Entry 8WCP (electron microscopy, 3.28 A resolution); this record covers chains A and B of the 9 polymer chains in the assembly.

== Chain A (and B) ==
Molecule: P301L Tau amyloid fibril from rTg4510 mice
Organism: Mus musculus
Notes: chain B of this document is another copy of the same molecule, construct and numbering; everything in this record applies to it too
Chain sequence (383 residues; each row starts with the number of its first residue):
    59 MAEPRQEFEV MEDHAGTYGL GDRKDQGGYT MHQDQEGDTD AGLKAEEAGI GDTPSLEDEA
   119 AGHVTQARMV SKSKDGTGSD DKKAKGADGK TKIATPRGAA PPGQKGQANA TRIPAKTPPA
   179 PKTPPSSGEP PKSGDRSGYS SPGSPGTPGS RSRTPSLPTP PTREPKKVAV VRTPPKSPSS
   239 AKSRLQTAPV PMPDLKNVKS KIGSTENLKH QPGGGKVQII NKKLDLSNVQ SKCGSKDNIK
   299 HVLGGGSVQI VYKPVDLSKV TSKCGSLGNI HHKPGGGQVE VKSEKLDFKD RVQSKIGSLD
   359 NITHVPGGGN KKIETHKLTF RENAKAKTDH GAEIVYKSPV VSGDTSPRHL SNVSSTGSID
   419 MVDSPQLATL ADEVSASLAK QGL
Unresolved in the structure: 59-273, 330-441
From the paper describing this entry:
  - contacts within the chain: Leu282-Leu301 (hydrophobic contact), Leu284-Leu301 (hydrophobic contact)
  - post-translational modification sites: Lys281, Lys290, Lys321

== Chain A / chain B interface ==
Pairs across the interface (129; chain A residue first):
  Lys274(A) - Lys274(B)
  Lys274(A) - Val275(B)  hydrogen bond (backbone-backbone)
  Val275(A) - Val275(B)  hydrophobic
  Gln276(A) - Val275(B)  hydrogen bond (backbone-backbone)
  Gln276(A) - Gln276(B)
  Gln276(A) - Ile277(B)  hydrogen bond (backbone-backbone)
  Ile277(A) - Ile277(B)
  Ile277(A) - Asn279(B)
  Ile277(A) - Gly303(B)
  Ile277(A) - Gly304(B)
  Ile278(A) - Ile277(B)  hydrogen bond (backbone-backbone)
  Ile278(A) - Ile278(B)
  Ile278(A) - Asn279(B)  hydrogen bond (backbone-backbone)
  Asn279(A) - Asn279(B)  hydrogen bond
  Lys280(A) - Asn279(B)  hydrogen bond (backbone-backbone)
  Lys280(A) - Lys280(B)
  Lys280(A) - Lys281(B)  hydrogen bond (backbone-backbone)
  Lys281(A) - Lys281(B)  hydrogen bond (backbone-backbone)
  Lys281(A) - Leu282(B)  hydrogen bond (backbone-backbone)
  Leu282(A) - Asn279(B)
  Leu282(A) - Leu282(B)
  Leu282(A) - Leu301(B)  hydrophobic
  Asp283(A) - Leu282(B)  hydrogen bond (backbone-backbone)
  Asp283(A) - Asp283(B)
  Asp283(A) - Leu284(B)  hydrogen bond (backbone-backbone)
  Asp283(A) - Ser285(B)
  Leu284(A) - Leu284(B)  hydrogen bond (backbone-backbone)
  Leu284(A) - Leu301(B)  hydrophobic
  Ser285(A) - Leu284(B)  hydrogen bond (backbone-backbone)
  Ser285(A) - Ser285(B)
  Ser285(A) - Asn286(B)  hydrogen bond (backbone-backbone)
  Asn286(A) - Asn286(B)  hydrogen bond
  Val287(A) - Asn286(B)  hydrogen bond (backbone-backbone)
  Val287(A) - Val287(B)
  Val287(A) - Gln288(B)  hydrogen bond (backbone-backbone)
  Gln288(A) - Asn286(B)
  Gln288(A) - Gln288(B)
  Ser289(A) - Gln288(B)  hydrogen bond (backbone-backbone)
  Ser289(A) - Ser289(B)
  Lys290(A) - Ser289(B)  hydrogen bond (backbone-backbone)
  Lys290(A) - Lys290(B)
  Lys290(A) - Cys291(B)
  Cys291(A) - Gln288(B)
  Cys291(A) - Ser289(B)
  Cys291(A) - Cys291(B)
  Gly292(A) - Cys291(B)
  Gly292(A) - Gly292(B)
  Gly292(A) - Ser293(B)  hydrogen bond (backbone-backbone)
  Ser293(A) - Ser293(B)
  Lys294(A) - Ser293(B)  hydrogen bond (backbone-backbone)
  Lys294(A) - Lys294(B)
  Lys294(A) - Asp295(B)  hydrogen bond (backbone-backbone)
  Asp295(A) - Ser293(B)
  Asp295(A) - Lys294(B)
  Asp295(A) - Asp295(B)  hydrogen bond (side chain-backbone)
  Asp295(A) - Lys298(B)  salt bridge
  Asn296(A) - Asp295(B)  hydrogen bond (backbone-backbone)
  Asn296(A) - Asn296(B)  hydrogen bond
  Ile297(A) - Asn296(B)  hydrogen bond (backbone-backbone)
  Ile297(A) - Ile297(B)
  Ile297(A) - Lys298(B)  hydrogen bond (backbone-backbone)
  Lys298(A) - Lys298(B)
  Lys298(A) - His299(B)  hydrogen bond (backbone-backbone)
  His299(A) - His299(B)
  Val300(A) - His299(B)  hydrogen bond (backbone-backbone)
  Val300(A) - Val300(B)
  Val300(A) - Leu301(B)  hydrogen bond (backbone-backbone)
  Leu301(A) - Leu301(B)
  Gly302(A) - Leu301(B)  hydrogen bond (backbone-backbone)
  Gly302(A) - Gly302(B)
  Gly302(A) - Gly303(B)  hydrogen bond (backbone-backbone)
  Gly303(A) - Gly303(B)
  Gly304(A) - Gly304(B)  hydrogen bond (backbone-backbone)
  Gly304(A) - Ser305(B)
  Ser305(A) - Ser305(B)
  Val306(A) - Val300(B)  hydrophobic
  Val306(A) - Leu301(B)
  Val306(A) - Gly302(B)
  Val306(A) - Ser305(B)  hydrogen bond (backbone-backbone)
  Val306(A) - Val306(B)
  Val306(A) - Gln307(B)  hydrogen bond (backbone-backbone)
  Gln307(A) - Gln307(B)
  Ile308(A) - Ile297(B)  hydrophobic
  Ile308(A) - Gln307(B)  hydrogen bond (backbone-backbone)
  Ile308(A) - Ile308(B)
  Ile308(A) - Val309(B)  hydrogen bond (backbone-backbone)
  Val309(A) - Val309(B)
  Tyr310(A) - Asn296(B)  hydrogen bond
  Tyr310(A) - Val309(B)  hydrogen bond (backbone-backbone)
  Tyr310(A) - Tyr310(B)  hydrophobic
  Tyr310(A) - Lys311(B)  hydrogen bond (backbone-backbone)
  Tyr310(A) - Pro312(B)
  Lys311(A) - Lys311(B)
  Pro312(A) - Pro312(B)
  Pro312(A) - Val313(B)  hydrogen bond (backbone-backbone)
  Val313(A) - Val313(B)
  Asp314(A) - Val313(B)
  Asp314(A) - Asp314(B)
  Asp314(A) - Leu315(B)  hydrogen bond (backbone-backbone)
  Leu315(A) - Leu315(B)
  Ser316(A) - Leu315(B)
  Ser316(A) - Ser316(B)
  Ser316(A) - Lys317(B)  hydrogen bond (backbone-backbone)
  Lys317(A) - Lys317(B)
  Val318(A) - Lys317(B)  hydrogen bond (backbone-backbone)
  Val318(A) - Val318(B)
  Val318(A) - Thr319(B)  hydrogen bond (backbone-backbone)
  Thr319(A) - Thr319(B)
  Ser320(A) - Thr319(B)  hydrogen bond (backbone-backbone)
  Ser320(A) - Ser320(B)
  Ser320(A) - Lys321(B)  hydrogen bond (backbone-backbone)
  Lys321(A) - Lys321(B)
  Cys322(A) - Lys321(B)  hydrogen bond (backbone-backbone)
  Cys322(A) - Cys322(B)
  Cys322(A) - Gly323(B)  hydrogen bond (backbone-backbone)
  Gly323(A) - Gly323(B)
  Ser324(A) - Gly323(B)  hydrogen bond (backbone-backbone)
  Ser324(A) - Ser324(B)
  Leu325(A) - Cys322(B)  hydrophobic
  Leu325(A) - Ser324(B)
  Leu325(A) - Leu325(B)
  Leu325(A) - Gly326(B)  hydrogen bond (backbone-backbone)
  Gly326(A) - Gly326(B)
  Asn327(A) - Gly326(B)  hydrogen bond (backbone-backbone)
  Asn327(A) - Asn327(B)  hydrogen bond
  Asn327(A) - Ile328(B)  hydrogen bond (backbone-backbone)
  Ile328(A) - Ile328(B)
  His329(A) - Ile328(B)  hydrogen bond (backbone-backbone)
  His329(A) - His329(B)

== In short ==
Chain A and chain B each contribute 56 residues to their interface; the contacts include 56 hydrogen bonds and
1 salt bridge. Among the polar pairs are Asp295(A)-Lys298(B), Asn279(A)-Asn279(B) and Asn286(A)-Asn286(B). The
paper reports modification sites Lys281(A), Lys290(A) and Lys321(A); contacts within the chain involving
Leu282(A), Leu301(A) and Leu284(A).
Both chains are P301L Tau amyloid fibril from rTg4510 mice (Mus musculus). Entry 8WCP (Cryo-EM structure of
human disease-associated P301L Tau amyloid fibril from mouse brain) was determined by electron microscopy.
